Entry 5TTP (electron microscopy, 4.80 A resolution (low resolution: residue-level contacts below are approximate; hydrogen-bond / salt-bridge calls are withheld)); this record covers chains A and B.

Chain A (and B):
Molecule: Lipid A export ATP-binding/permease protein MsbA
From: Escherichia coli O157:H7
Notes: EC 3.6.3.-; chain B of this document is another copy of the same molecule, construct and numbering; everything in this record applies to it too
Reference sequence: P60753 (MSBA_ECO57); residue numbers follow UniProt; this construct covers 1-582
Amino-acid sequence (605 residues; row label = number of the first residue in the row; numbers below 1 keep their minus sign (Met-22 is residue -22)):
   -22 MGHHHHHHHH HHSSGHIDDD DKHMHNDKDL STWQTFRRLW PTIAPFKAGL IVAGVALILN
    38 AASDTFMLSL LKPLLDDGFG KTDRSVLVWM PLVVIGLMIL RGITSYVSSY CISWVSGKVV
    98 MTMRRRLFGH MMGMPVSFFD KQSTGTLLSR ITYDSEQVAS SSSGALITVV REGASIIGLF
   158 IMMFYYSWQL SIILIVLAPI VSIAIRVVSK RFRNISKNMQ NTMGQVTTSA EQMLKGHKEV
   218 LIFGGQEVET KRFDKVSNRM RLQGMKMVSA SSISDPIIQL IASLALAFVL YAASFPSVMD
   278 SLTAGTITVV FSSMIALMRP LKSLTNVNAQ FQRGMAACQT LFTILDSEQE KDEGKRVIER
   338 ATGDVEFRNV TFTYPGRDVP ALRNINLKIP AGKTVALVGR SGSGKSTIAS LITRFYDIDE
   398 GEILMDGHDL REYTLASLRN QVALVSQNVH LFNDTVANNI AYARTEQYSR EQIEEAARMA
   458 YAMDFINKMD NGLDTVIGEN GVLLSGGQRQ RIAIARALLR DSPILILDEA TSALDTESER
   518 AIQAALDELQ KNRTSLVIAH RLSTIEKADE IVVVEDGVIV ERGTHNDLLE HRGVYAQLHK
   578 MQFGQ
Unresolved in the structure: -22 to 10, 580-582
Differences from the reference sequence: initiating methionine (-22); expression tag (-21 to 0)
Swiss-Prot annotation at these positions:
  - binding site (ATP): Gly376 to Ser383
From the paper describing this entry:
  - mutagenesis - R78A/R148A/K299A: abolished binding to LPS
  - mutagenesis - R78A/R148A/K299A: abolished catalytic activity on Kdo2-lipid A

How chain A and chain B interact:
Residue-residue contacts (20; chain A residue first):
  Val65(A) - Ser274(B)
  Pro68(A) - Ala270(B)
  Ile76(A) - Ser260(B)
  Tyr83(A) - Ser249(B)
  Ile128(A) - Ala207(B)
  Ala207(A) - Ile128(B)
  Ser249(A) - Tyr83(B)
  Ser378(A) - Ala510(B)
  Gly379(A) - Ser482(B)
  Gly379(A) - Gly483(B)
  Gly379(A) - Gly484(B)
  Ser380(A) - Ser482(B)
  Gly381(A) - Ser482(B)
  Ser482(A) - Gly379(B)
  Ser482(A) - Ser380(B)
  Ser482(A) - Gly381(B)
  Gly483(A) - Gly379(B)
  Gly484(A) - Gly379(B)
  Ala510(A) - Ser378(B)
  Gln579(A) - Gln579(B)
Interface residues without a listed pair, chain A (30 interface residues in all): Ser86, Ser90, Glu216, Phe220, Val245, Ser260, Ala270, Ser274, Lys382, Ser383, His427, Ala440, Leu481, Gln485
Interface residues without a listed pair, chain B (30 interface residues in all): Val65, Pro68, Ile76, Ser86, Ser90, Glu216, Phe220, Val245, Lys382, Ser383, His427, Ala440, Leu481, Gln485

Summary:
The chain A/chain B interface involves 30 residues from each chain. UniProt lists 8 ATP-binding residues on
chain A. From the paper: R78A/R148A/K299A of chain A abolish binding to LPS; R78A/R148A/K299A of chain A
abolish catalytic activity on Kdo2-lipid A.
Both chains are Lipid A export ATP-binding/permease protein MsbA (Escherichia coli O157:H7). Entry 5TTP
(Cryo-EM structure of MsbA-nanodisc with ADP-vanadate) was determined by electron microscopy (same publication
as 5TV4).
